9FYN - chain A; structure by X-ray diffraction, 1.79 A resolution.

Chain A:
Protein: lacto-n-biosidase GH20
Organism: Trueperella pyogenes
Notes: EC 3.2.1.140
Amino-acid sequence (771 residues; row label = number of the first residue in the row):
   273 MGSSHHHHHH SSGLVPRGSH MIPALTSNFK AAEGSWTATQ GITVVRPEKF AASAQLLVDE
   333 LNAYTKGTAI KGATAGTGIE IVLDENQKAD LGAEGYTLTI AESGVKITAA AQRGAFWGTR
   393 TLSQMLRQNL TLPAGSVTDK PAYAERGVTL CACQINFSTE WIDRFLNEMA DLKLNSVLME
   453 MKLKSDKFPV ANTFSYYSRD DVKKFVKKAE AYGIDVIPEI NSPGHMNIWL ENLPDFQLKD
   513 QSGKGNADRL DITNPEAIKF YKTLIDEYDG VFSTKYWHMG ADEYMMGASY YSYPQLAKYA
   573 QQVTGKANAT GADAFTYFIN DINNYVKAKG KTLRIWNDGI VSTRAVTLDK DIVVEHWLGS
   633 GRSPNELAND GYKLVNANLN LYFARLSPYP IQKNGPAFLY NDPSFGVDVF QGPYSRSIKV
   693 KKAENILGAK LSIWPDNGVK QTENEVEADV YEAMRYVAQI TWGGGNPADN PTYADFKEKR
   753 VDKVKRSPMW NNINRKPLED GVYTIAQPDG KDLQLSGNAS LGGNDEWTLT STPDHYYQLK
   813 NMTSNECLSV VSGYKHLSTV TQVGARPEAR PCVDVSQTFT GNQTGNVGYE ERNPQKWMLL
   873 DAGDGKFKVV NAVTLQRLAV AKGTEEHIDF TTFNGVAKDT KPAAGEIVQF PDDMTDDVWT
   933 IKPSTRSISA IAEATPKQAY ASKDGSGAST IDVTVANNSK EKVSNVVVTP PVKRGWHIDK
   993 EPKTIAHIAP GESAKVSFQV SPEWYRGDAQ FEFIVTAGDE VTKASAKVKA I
Unresolved in the structure: 273-284
Cystine bridges: C423-C425, C819-C844
Ion coordination: Ni2+ site 1 near H497 (its only coordinating residue here); Ni2+ site 2 near H807 (its only coordinating residue here)

In short:
Chain A is lacto-n-biosidase GH20 (Trueperella pyogenes); the structure, Lacto-N-biosidase from Trueperella
pyogenes, was determined by X-ray diffraction (same publication as 9FYL, 9FYM and 9FYO).
